7KRE - chains A and B; structure by X-ray diffraction, 2.73 A resolution.

Chain A:
Name: HIV-1 reverse transcriptase, P66 subunit
Organism: Human immunodeficiency virus type 1 group M subtype B
Notes: EC 2.7.7.49, 2.7.7.7, 3.1.26.13
UniProtKB: P03366 (POL_HV1B1); residues 1-555 here correspond to UniProt positions 600-1154 (UniProt number = residue number + 599)
Amino-acid sequence (557 residues; each row starts with the number of its first residue; numbers below 1 keep their minus sign (Met-1 is residue -1)):
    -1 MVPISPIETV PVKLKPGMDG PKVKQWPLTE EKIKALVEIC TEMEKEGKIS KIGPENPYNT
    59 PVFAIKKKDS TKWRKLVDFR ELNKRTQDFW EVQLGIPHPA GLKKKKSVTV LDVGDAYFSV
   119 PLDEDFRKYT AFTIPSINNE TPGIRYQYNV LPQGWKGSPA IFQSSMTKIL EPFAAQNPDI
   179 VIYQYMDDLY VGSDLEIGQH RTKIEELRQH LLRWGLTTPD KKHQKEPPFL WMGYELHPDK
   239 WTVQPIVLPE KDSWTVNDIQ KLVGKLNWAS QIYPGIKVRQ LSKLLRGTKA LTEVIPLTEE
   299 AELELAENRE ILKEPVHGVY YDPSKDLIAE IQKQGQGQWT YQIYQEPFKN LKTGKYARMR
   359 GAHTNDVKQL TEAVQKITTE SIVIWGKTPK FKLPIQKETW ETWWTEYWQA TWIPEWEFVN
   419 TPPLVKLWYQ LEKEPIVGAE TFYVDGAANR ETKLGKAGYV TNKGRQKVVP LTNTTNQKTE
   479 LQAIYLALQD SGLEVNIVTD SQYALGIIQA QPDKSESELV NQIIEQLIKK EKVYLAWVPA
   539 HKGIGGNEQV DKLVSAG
Disordered / not traced: -1 to 2, 359-360, 539-555
Differences from the reference sequence: expression tag (-1 to 0); engineered mutation Ala172 (Lys771 in P03366), Ala173 (Lys772 in P03366), Ser280 (Cys879 in P03366)
Curated features (UniProtKB/Swiss-Prot):
  - region: Phe227 to His235 (RT 'primer grip')
  - motif: Trp398 to Trp414 (Tryptophan repeat motif)
  - binding site (Mg(2+)): Asp110, Asp185, Asp186, Asp443, Glu478, Asp498, Asp549
  - site: Trp401 (Essential for RT p66/p51 heterodimerization), Trp414 (Essential for RT p66/p51 heterodimerization), Phe440, Tyr441 (Cleavage)
Small-molecule neighbours: X2V (4-[(6-cyanonaphthalen-1-yl)oxy]-3-[2-(2,4-dioxo-3,4-dihydropyrimidin-1(2H)-yl)ethoxy]phenyl sulfurofluoridate): Pro95, Leu100, Lys101, Lys102, Lys103, Val106, Val108, Val179, Tyr181, Asp186, Tyr188, Gly190, Pro225, Phe227, Trp229, Leu234, His235, Pro236, Tyr318
What the authors report for this chain:
  - binding site for X2V: Lys101, Tyr181

Chain B:
Name: HIV-1 reverse transcriptase, P51 subunit
Organism: Human immunodeficiency virus type 1 group M subtype B
UniProtKB: P03366 (POL_HV1B1); residues 1-428 here correspond to UniProt positions 600-1027 (UniProt number = residue number + 599)
Amino-acid sequence (428 residues; numbered 1 to 428; the number before each row is that of its first residue):
     1 PISPIETVPV KLKPGMDGPK VKQWPLTEEK IKALVEICTE MEKEGKISKI GPENPYNTPV
    61 FAIKKKDSTK WRKLVDFREL NKRTQDFWEV QLGIPHPAGL KKKKSVTVLD VGDAYFSVPL
   121 DEDFRKYTAF TIPSINNETP GIRYQYNVLP QGWKGSPAIF QSSMTKILEP FKKQNPDIVI
   181 YQYMDDLYVG SDLEIGQHRT KIEELRQHLL RWGLTTPDKK HQKEPPFLWM GYELHPDKWT
   241 VQPIVLPEKD SWTVNDIQKL VGKLNWASQI YPGIKVRQLS KLLRGTKALT EVIPLTEEAE
   301 LELAENREIL KEPVHGVYYD PSKDLIAEIQ KQGQGQWTYQ IYQEPFKNLK TGKYARMRGA
   361 HTNDVKQLTE AVQKITTESI VIWGKTPKFK LPIQKETWET WWTEYWQATW IPEWEFVNTP
   421 PLVKLWYQ
Disordered / not traced: 1-4, 218-231, 282-285
Differences from the reference sequence: engineered mutation Ser280 (Cys879 in P03366)
Curated features (UniProtKB/Swiss-Prot):
  - region: Phe227 to His235 (RT 'primer grip')
  - motif: Trp398 to Trp414 (Tryptophan repeat motif)
  - binding site (Mg(2+)): Asp110, Asp185, Asp186
  - site (Essential for RT p66/p51 heterodimerization): Trp401, Trp414

Interface between chain A and chain B:
Contacting residue pairs - 89 pairs, chain A then chain B:
  Val8(A) with Glu53(B)
  Pro9(A) with Glu53(B)
  Gln85(A) with Glu53(B), hydrogen bond (side chain-backbone)
  Asp86(A) with Lys20(B), salt bridge; Pro55(B)
  Phe87(A) with Pro52(B); Pro55(B)
  Trp88(A) with Pro52(B), hydrogen bond (backbone-backbone); Asn54(B); Pro55(B); Thr131(B); Pro140(B); Gly141(B); Arg143(B)
  Gln91(A) with Asn137(B)
  Leu92(A) with Asn137(B)
  Gly93(A) with Asn137(B)
  Ile94(A) with Asn137(B), hydrogen bond (backbone-side chain)
  Pro95(A) with Asn136(B)
  His96(A) with Asn136(B), hydrogen bond (backbone-side chain)
  Gly99(A) with Glu138(B)
  Lys101(A) with Glu138(B), salt bridge
  Ala158(A) with Pro52(B)
  Ser162(A) with Pro52(B)
  Tyr181(A) with Glu138(B), hydrogen bond
  Glu370(A) with Gln394(B)
  Gln373(A) with Gln394(B); Glu396(B), hydrogen bond (side chain-backbone); Thr397(B), hydrogen bond; Thr400(B), hydrogen bond
  Thr377(A) with Thr400(B)
  Ile380(A) with Leu26(B)
  Val381(A) with Pro25(B), hydrophobic; Ile135(B); Asn136(B), hydrogen bond (backbone-backbone)
  Ile382(A) with Ile135(B); Asn136(B)
  Trp383(A) with Ile135(B)
  Gly384(A) with Thr27(B); Glu28(B), hydrogen bond (backbone-backbone); Ile135(B)
  Trp402(A) with Lys331(B), hydrogen bond (backbone-side chain)
  Tyr405(A) with Lys331(B), hydrogen bond (backbone-side chain)
  Trp406(A) with Lys331(B); Pro392(B), hydrophobic; Val417(B); Asn418(B); Thr419(B); Pro420(B); Pro421(B)
  Gln407(A) with Lys331(B); Asp364(B); Pro392(B); Ile393(B); Gln394(B); Val417(B), hydrogen bond (side chain-backbone)
  Ala408(A) with Trp337(B), hydrophobic; Asp364(B); Pro392(B), hydrogen bond (backbone-backbone); Ile393(B)
  Thr409(A) with Asn363(B); Asp364(B), hydrogen bond (backbone-side chain)
  Trp410(A) with Trp401(B), hydrophobic; Tyr405(B), hydrophobic
  Pro433(A) with Asn255(B); Thr290(B)
  Ile434(A) with Thr290(B)
  Val435(A) with Thr290(B)
  Thr439(A) with Ala288(B); Leu289(B), hydrogen bond (side chain-backbone)
  Tyr441(A) with Gln258(B); Thr286(B); Lys287(B), hydrogen bond (side chain-backbone)
  Val458(A) with Thr286(B)
  Thr459(A) with Thr286(B)
  Asn460(A) with Thr286(B); Lys287(B); Ala288(B)
  Asn494(A) with Leu289(B)
  Val496(A) with Leu289(B), hydrophobic
  Gln500(A) with Leu422(B)
  Gly504(A) with Leu422(B)
  Gln507(A) with Leu422(B)
  Tyr532(A) with Asn255(B), hydrogen bond; Lys259(B); Leu289(B), hydrophobic
  Trp535(A) with Lys259(B)
  Val536(A) with Gln258(B)
  Pro537(A) with Asn265(B)
Interface residues without a listed pair, chain A (56 interface residues in all): Leu100, Ile159, Thr165, Thr376, Thr386, Thr403, Ala534
Interface residues without a listed pair, chain B (51 interface residues in all): Thr139, Val254, Gly262, Val365, Leu368, Glu404, Trp426

In short:
The interface between chain A and chain B involves 56 residues on one side and 51 on the other; the contacts
include 18 hydrogen bonds and 2 salt bridges. Polar pairs include Asp86(A)-Lys20(B), Lys101(A)-Glu138(B) and
Gln85(A)-Glu53(B). Ligands of chain A: compound X2V. From the paper: a binding site for X2V at Lys101(A) and
Tyr181(A).
Here chain A is HIV-1 reverse transcriptase, P66 subunit and chain B is HIV-1 reverse transcriptase, P51
subunit, both from Human immunodeficiency virus type 1 group M subtype B. Entry 7KRE (Crystal Structure of
HIV-1 Reverse Transcriptase in Complex with
4-((6-cyanonaphthalen-1-yl)oxy)-3-(2-(2,4-dioxo-3,4-dihydropyrimidin-1(2H)-yl)ethoxy)phenyl sulfurofluoridate
(JLJ704)) was determined by X-ray diffraction, deposited together with 7KRC, 7KRD and 7KRF.
